Entry 6NB4 (electron microscopy, 3.60 A resolution); this record covers chains A and L of the 5 polymer chains in the assembly.

== Chain A ==
Name: Spike glycoprotein
Source organism: Middle East respiratory syndrome coronavirus
UniProt: A0A140AYW5 (A0A140AYW5_9BETC); numbering as in UniProt (aligned over 19-1294)
Chain sequence (1359 residues; numbered -13 to 1345; the number before each row is that of its first residue; numbers below 1 keep their minus sign (Met-13 is residue -13)):
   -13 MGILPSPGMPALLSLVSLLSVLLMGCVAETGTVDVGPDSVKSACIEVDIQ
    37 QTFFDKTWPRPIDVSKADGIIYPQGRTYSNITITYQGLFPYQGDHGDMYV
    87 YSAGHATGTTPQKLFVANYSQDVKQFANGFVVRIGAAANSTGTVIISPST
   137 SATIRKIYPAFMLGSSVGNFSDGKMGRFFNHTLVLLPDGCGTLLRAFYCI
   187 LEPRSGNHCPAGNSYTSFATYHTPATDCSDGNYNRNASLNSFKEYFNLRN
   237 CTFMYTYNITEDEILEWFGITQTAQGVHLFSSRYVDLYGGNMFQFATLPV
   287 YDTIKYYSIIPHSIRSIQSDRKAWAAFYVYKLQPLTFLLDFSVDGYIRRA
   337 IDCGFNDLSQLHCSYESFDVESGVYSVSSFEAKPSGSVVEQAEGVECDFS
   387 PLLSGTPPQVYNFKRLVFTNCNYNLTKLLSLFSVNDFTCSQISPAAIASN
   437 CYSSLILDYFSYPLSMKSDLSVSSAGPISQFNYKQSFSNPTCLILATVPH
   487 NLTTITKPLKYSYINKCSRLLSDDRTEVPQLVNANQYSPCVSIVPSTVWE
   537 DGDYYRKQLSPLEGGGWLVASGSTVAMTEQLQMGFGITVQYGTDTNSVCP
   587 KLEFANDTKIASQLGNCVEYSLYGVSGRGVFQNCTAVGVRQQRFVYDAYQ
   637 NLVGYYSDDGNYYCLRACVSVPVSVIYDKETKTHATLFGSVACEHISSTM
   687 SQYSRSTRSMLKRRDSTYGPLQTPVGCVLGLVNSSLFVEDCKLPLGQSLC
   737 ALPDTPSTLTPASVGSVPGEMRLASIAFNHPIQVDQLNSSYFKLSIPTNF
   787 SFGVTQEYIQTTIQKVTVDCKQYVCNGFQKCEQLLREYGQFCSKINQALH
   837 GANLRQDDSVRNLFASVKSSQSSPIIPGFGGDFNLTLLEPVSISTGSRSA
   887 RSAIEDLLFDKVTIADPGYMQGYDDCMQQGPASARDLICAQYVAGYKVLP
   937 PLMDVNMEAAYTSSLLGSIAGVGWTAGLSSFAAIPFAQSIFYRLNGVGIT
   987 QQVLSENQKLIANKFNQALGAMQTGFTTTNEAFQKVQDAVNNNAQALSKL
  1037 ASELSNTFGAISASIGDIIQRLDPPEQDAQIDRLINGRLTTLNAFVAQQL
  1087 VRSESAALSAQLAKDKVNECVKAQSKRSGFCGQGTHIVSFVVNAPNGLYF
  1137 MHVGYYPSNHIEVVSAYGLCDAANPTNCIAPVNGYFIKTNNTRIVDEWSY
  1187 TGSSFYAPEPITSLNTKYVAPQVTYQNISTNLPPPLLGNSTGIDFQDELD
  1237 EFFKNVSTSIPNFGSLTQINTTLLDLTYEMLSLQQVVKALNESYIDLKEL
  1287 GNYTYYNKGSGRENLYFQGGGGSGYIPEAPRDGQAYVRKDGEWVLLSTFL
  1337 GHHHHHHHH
Unresolved in the structure: -13 to 17, 692-703, 743-753, 879-885, 1177-1182, 1223-1345
Differences from the reference sequence: initiating methionine (-13); expression tag (-12 to 18, 1295-1345); conflict Ile529 (Thr in A0A140AYW5), Ala748 (Arg in A0A140AYW5), Gly751 (Arg in A0A140AYW5), Gln1020 (Arg in A0A140AYW5), Pro1060 (Val in A0A140AYW5), Pro1061 (Leu in A0A140AYW5)
Disulfide bonds: Cys30-Cys195, Cys176-Cys214, Cys185-Cys237, Cys339-Cys349, Cys383-Cys407, Cys425-Cys478, Cys437-Cys585, Cys503-Cys526, Cys603-Cys654, Cys620-Cys650, Cys679-Cys713, Cys727-Cys736, Cys806-Cys828, Cys811-Cys817, Cys912-Cys925, Cys1106-Cys1117, Cys1156-Cys1164
Covalent attachments: N-acetylglucosamine (NAG) linked to Asn66, Asn104, Asn155, Asn166, Asn236, Asn244, Asn410, Asn487, Asn592, Asn619, Asn719, Asn774, Asn785, Asn870, Asn1213; glycan linked to Asn125, Asn222
From the paper describing this entry:
  - mutagenesis - T489A, K493E: abolished binding to LCA60 heavy chain (citing earlier work)

== Chain L ==
Name: LCA60 light chain
Source organism: Homo sapiens
Chain sequence (109 residues; numbered 1 to 109; the number before each row is that of its first residue):
     1 QSALTQPASVSGSPGQSITISCTGTSSDVGTYDLVSWYQQHPGKSPKLMI
    51 YADIKRPSGVSHRFSGSKSGNTASLTISGLQSADEADYYCCLYAGSSTSV
   101 IFGGGTKVT
Unresolved in the structure: 1-2, 109
Disulfide bonds: Cys22-Cys90

== Interface between chain A and chain L ==
Contacting residue pairs - 15 pairs, chain A then chain L:
  Lys493(A) - Ser27(L)
  Leu495(A) - Ser27(L)
  Leu495(A) - Tyr32(L)  hydrophobic
  Lys496(A) - Ser96(L)
  Ser532(A) - Tyr32(L)  hydrogen bond
  Thr533(A) - Tyr32(L)
  Trp535(A) - Tyr32(L)  hydrophobic
  Trp535(A) - Gly95(L)
  Trp535(A) - Ser96(L)  hydrogen bond (backbone-backbone)
  Glu536(A) - Gly95(L)
  Glu536(A) - Ser96(L)
  Thr560(A) - Ser96(L)
  Thr560(A) - Ser97(L)
  Val561(A) - Ser97(L)
  Ala562(A) - Ser97(L)
Other interface residues (no listed pair), chain A (11 interface residues in all): Asp537
Other interface residues (no listed pair), chain L (6 interface residues in all): Ala94

== In short ==
11 residues of chain A and 6 residues of chain L are in contact, with 2 hydrogen bonds. Polar pairs include
Ser532(A)-Tyr32(L) and Trp535(A)-Ser96(L). Covalently linked N-acetylglucosamine: at Asn66(A), Asn104(A),
Asn155(A), Asn166(A), Asn236(A) and Asn244(A) and 9 more. From the paper: T489A and K493E of chain A abolish
binding to LCA60 heavy chain.
Here chain A is Spike glycoprotein (Middle East respiratory syndrome coronavirus) and chain L is LCA60 light
chain (Homo sapiens). Entry 6NB4 (MERS-CoV S complex with human neutralizing LCA60 antibody Fab fragment
(state 2)) was determined by electron microscopy together with 6NB3, 6NB5, 6NB6, 6NB7 and 6NB8 from the same
study.
